Entry 7U7D (X-ray diffraction, 1.57 A resolution); this record covers chains A and P of the 3 polymer chains in the assembly.

== Chain A ==
Molecule: DNA polymerase eta
From: Homo sapiens
Notes: EC 2.7.7.7
UniProt: Q9Y253 (POLH_HUMAN); residue numbers follow UniProt; this construct covers 1-432
Sequence (435 residues; numbered -2 to 432; the number before each row is that of its first residue; numbers below 1 keep their minus sign (Gly-2 is residue -2)):
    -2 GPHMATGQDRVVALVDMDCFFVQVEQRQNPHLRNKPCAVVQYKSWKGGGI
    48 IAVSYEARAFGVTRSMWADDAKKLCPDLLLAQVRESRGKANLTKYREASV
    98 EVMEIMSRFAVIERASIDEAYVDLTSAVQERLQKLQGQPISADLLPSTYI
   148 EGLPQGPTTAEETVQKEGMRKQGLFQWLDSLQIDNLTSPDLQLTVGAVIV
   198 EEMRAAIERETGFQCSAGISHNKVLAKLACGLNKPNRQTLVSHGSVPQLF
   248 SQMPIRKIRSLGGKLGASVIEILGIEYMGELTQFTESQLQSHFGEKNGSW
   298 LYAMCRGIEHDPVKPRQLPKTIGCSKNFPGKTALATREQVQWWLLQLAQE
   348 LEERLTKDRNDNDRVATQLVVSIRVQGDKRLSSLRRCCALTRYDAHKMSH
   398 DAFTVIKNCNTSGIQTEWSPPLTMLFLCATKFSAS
Unresolved in the structure: 155-159
Differences from the reference sequence: expression tag (-2 to 0)
Bound ions: Mn2+ site 1: Asp13, Asp115, Glu116 (together with 2'-deoxyguanosine-5'-triphosphate) (shared with DT8(P) of chain P); Ca2+: Asp13, Met14, Asp115; Mn2+ site 2: Asp13, Met14, Asp115 (together with 2'-deoxyguanosine-5'-triphosphate); Mn2+ site 3: Arg61 (together with 2'-deoxyguanosine-5'-triphosphate)
Residues lining bound ligands:
  - : Asp13, Met14, Asp15, Cys16, Asp115, Lys231
  - 2'-deoxyguanosine-5'-triphosphate (DGT): Asp13, Met14, Asp15, Cys16, Phe17, Phe18, Gln38, Ile48, Ala49, Tyr52, Arg55, Arg61, Leu89, Ile114, Asp115, Glu116, Lys231

== Chain P ==
Molecule: 8-nt DNA strand
Sequence (8 nucleotides; row label = number of the first residue in the row):
     1 AGCGTCAT
Bound ions: Mn2+: DT8 (together with 2'-deoxyguanosine-5'-triphosphate) (shared with Asp13(A), Asp115(A), Glu116(A) of chain A)

== How chain A and chain P interact ==
Residue-residue contacts (23; chain A residue first):
  Arg61(A) - DT8(P)  base contact
  Ser113(A) - DT8(P)  hydrogen bond to the phosphate
  Asp115(A) - DT8(P)  phosphate contact
  Glu116(A) - DT8(P)  phosphate contact
  Lys224(A) - DT8(P)  salt bridge to the phosphate
  Ile255(A) - DA7(P)  phosphate contact
  Arg256(A) - DA7(P)  phosphate contact
  Ser257(A) - DC6(P)  phosphate contact
  Ser257(A) - DA7(P)  hydrogen bond to the phosphate
  Leu258(A) - DA7(P)  hydrogen bond to the phosphate
  Gly259(A) - DA7(P)  hydrogen bond to the phosphate
  Gly260(A) - DC6(P)  phosphate contact
  Gly260(A) - DA7(P)  phosphate contact
  Lys261(A) - DT5(P)  salt bridge to the phosphate
  Lys261(A) - DC6(P)  hydrogen bond to the phosphate
  Leu262(A) - DC6(P)  hydrogen bond to the phosphate
  Arg377(A) - DG4(P)  salt bridge to the phosphate
  Leu381(A) - DC3(P)  phosphate contact
  Arg382(A) - DG2(P)  sugar contact
  Arg382(A) - DC3(P)  hydrogen bond to the phosphate
  Arg382(A) - DG4(P)  hydrogen bond to the base
  Arg383(A) - DG2(P)  phosphate contact
  Cys384(A) - DG2(P)  hydrogen bond to the phosphate
Also at the interface, not in a pair above, chain A (20 interface residues in all): Leu378, Ser379
Also at the interface, not in a pair above, chain P (8 interface residues in all): DA1

== In short ==
20 residues of chain A and 8 residues of chain P are in contact; the contacts include 9 hydrogen bonds and 3
salt bridges. Among the polar pairs are Arg382(A)-DG4(P), Ser113(A)-DT8(P) and Ser257(A)-DA7(P). Bound to
chain A: compounds CA/MN and 2'-deoxyguanosine-5'-triphosphate.
Here chain A is DNA polymerase eta (Homo sapiens) and chain P is an 8-nt DNA strand. Entry 7U7D (Human DNA
polymerase eta-DNA ternary mismatch complex:reaction with 10.0 mM Mn2+ for 30s) was determined by X-ray
diffraction (same publication as 7U72, 7U73, 7U74, 7U75, 7U76, 7U77 and 26 further entries).
